PDB entry 8TW0 | X-ray diffraction, 1.53 A resolution | chains B and C of the 3 polymer chains in the assembly

Chain B:
Protein: Collagen Mimetic Peptide B
Amino-acid sequence (32 residues; each row starts with the number of its first residue; numbering starts at 0):
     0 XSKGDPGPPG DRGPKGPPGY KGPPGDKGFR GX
Not modelled in the structure: 30-31
Modified / non-standard residues: ACE (acetyl group) at position 0, NH2 (amino group) at position 31; Pro5, Pro8, Pro17, Pro23 (4-hydroxyproline; HYP)
From the paper describing this entry:
  - conformationally variable residues (order/disorder transition): Arg29, Gly30

Chain C:
Protein: Collagen Mimetic Peptide C
Amino-acid sequence (32 residues; row label = number of the first residue in the row; numbering starts at 0):
     0 XPDGDRGPRG PPGYPGDDGP EGDPGPPGDP GX
Not modelled in the structure: 31
Modified / non-standard residues: ACE (acetyl group) at position 0, NH2 (amino group) at position 31; Pro11, Pro14, Pro23, Pro29 (4-hydroxyproline; HYP)

How chain B and chain C interact:
Pairs across the interface (55; chain B residue first):
  ACE_0(B) with ACE_0(C); Pro1(C)
  Ser1(B) with ACE_0(C); Pro1(C)
  Lys2(B) with Pro1(C); Asp2(C); Asp4(C), salt bridge
  Gly3(B) with Pro1(C), hydrogen bond (backbone-backbone); Asp2(C); Gly3(C)
  Asp4(B) with Gly3(C)
  Pro5(B) with Asp4(C)
  Gly6(B) with Asp4(C), hydrogen bond (backbone-backbone); Gly6(C)
  Pro7(B) with Gly6(C)
  Pro8(B) with Pro7(C)
  Gly9(B) with Pro7(C), hydrogen bond (backbone-backbone); Gly9(C)
  Asp10(B) with Gly9(C)
  Arg11(B) with Pro10(C); Pro11(C); Tyr13(C)
  Gly12(B) with Pro10(C), hydrogen bond (backbone-backbone); Gly12(C)
  Pro13(B) with Gly12(C)
  Lys14(B) with Tyr13(C); Pro14(C); Asp16(C), salt bridge
  Gly15(B) with Tyr13(C), hydrogen bond (backbone-backbone); Gly15(C)
  Pro16(B) with Gly15(C)
  Pro17(B) with Asp16(C)
  Gly18(B) with Asp16(C), hydrogen bond (backbone-backbone); Gly18(C); Pro19(C)
  Tyr19(B) with Gly18(C)
  Lys20(B) with Pro19(C); Glu20(C); Asp22(C), salt bridge
  Gly21(B) with Pro19(C), hydrogen bond (backbone-backbone); Gly21(C)
  Pro22(B) with Gly21(C)
  Pro23(B) with Asp22(C)
  Gly24(B) with Asp22(C), hydrogen bond (backbone-backbone); Gly24(C); Pro25(C)
  Asp25(B) with Gly24(C)
  Lys26(B) with Pro25(C); Pro26(C); Gly27(C); Asp28(C), salt bridge
  Gly27(B) with Pro25(C), hydrogen bond (backbone-backbone); Pro26(C); Gly27(C)
  Phe28(B) with Gly27(C)
Interface residues without a listed pair, chain C (29 interface residues in all): Arg5, Arg8, Asp17, Pro23

In short:
The chain B/chain C interface involves 29 residues from each chain, with 9 hydrogen bonds and 4 salt bridges.
Among the polar pairs are Lys2(B)-Asp4(C), Lys14(B)-Asp16(C) and Lys20(B)-Asp22(C). The paper reports
conformational variability at Arg29(B) and Gly30(B).
Chain B is Collagen Mimetic Peptide B and chain C is Collagen Mimetic Peptide C; the structure, Crystal
Structure of a synthetic ABC heterotrimeric Collagen-like Peptide at 1.53 A, was determined by X-ray
diffraction.
